Entry 8VUH (electron microscopy, 4.42 A resolution (low resolution: residue-level contacts below are approximate; hydrogen-bond / salt-bridge calls are withheld)); this record covers chains C and D of the 8 polymer chains in the assembly.

[Chain C]
Protein: Glutamate receptor ionotropic, NMDA 1
From: Homo sapiens
UniProt: Q05586 (NMDZ1_HUMAN); the construct lacks a stretch of the UniProt sequence, so the offset changes along the chain: 26-582 = UniProt 26-582; 583-779 = UniProt 602-798; 780-813 = UniProt 808-841
Sequence (816 residues; each row starts with the number of its first residue; a row labelled like 582A-582S holds insertion residues (582A, then the next letters in order)):
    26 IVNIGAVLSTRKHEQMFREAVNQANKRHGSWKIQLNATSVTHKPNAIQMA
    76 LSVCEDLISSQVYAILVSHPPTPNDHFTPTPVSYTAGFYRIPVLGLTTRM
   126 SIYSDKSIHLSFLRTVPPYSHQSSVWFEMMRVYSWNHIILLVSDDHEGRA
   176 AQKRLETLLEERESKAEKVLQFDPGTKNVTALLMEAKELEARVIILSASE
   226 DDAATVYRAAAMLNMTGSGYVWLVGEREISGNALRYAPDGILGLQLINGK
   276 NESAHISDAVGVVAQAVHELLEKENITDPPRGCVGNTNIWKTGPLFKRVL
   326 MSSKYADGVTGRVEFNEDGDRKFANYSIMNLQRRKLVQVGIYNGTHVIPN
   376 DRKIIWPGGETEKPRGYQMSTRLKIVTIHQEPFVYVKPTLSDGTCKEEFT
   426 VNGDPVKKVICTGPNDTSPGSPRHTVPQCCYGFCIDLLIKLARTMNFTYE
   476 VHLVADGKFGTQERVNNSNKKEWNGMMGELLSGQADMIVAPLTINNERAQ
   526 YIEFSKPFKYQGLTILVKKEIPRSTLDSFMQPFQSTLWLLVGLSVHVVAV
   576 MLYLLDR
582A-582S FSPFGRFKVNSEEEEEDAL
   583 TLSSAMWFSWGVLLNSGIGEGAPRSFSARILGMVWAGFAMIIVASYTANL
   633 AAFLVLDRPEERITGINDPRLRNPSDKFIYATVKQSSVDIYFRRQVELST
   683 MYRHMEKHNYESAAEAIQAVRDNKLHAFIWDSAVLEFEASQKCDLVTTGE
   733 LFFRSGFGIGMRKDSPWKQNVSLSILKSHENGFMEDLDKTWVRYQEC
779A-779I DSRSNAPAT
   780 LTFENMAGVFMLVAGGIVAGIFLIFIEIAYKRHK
Not modelled in the structure: 582A-582S, 779A-779I
Cystine bridges: Cys79-Cys308, Cys420-Cys454, Cys436-Cys455, Cys725-Cys779
Construct notes: conflict Arg358 (Asn in Q05586)
Swiss-Prot annotation at these positions:
  - region: Leu584 to Pro605 (Pore-forming)
  - binding site (glycine): Pro516, Thr518, Arg523, Ser669, Asp713
  - glycosylation (N-linked (GlcNAc...) asparagine): Asn61, Asn203, Asn239, Asn276, Asn300, Asn350, Asn368, Asn440, Asn471, Asn491, Asn655, Asn752

[Chain D]
Protein: Glutamate receptor ionotropic, NMDA 2A
From: Homo sapiens
UniProt: Q12879 (NMDE1_HUMAN); the construct lacks a stretch of the UniProt sequence, so the offset changes along the chain: 34-578 = UniProt 34-578; 579-784 = UniProt 599-804; 785-814 = UniProt 812-841
Sequence (808 residues; each row starts with the number of its first residue; a row labelled like 578A-578T holds insertion residues (578A, then the next letters in order)):
    34 LNIAVMLGHSHDVTERELRTLWGPEQAAGLPLDVNVVALLMNRTDPKSLI
    84 THVCDLMSGARIHGLVFGDDTDQEAVAQMLDFISSHTFVPILGIHGGASM
   134 IMADKDPTSTFFQFGASIQQQATVMLKIMQDYDWHVFSLVTTIFPGYREF
   184 ISFVKTTVDNSFVGWDMQNVITLDTSFEDAKTQVQLKKIHSSVILLYCSK
   234 DEAVLILSEARSLGLTGYDFFWIVPSLVSGNTELIPKEFPSGLISVSYDD
   284 WDYSLEARVRDGIGILTTAASSMLEKFSYIPEAKASCYGQMERPEVPMHT
   334 LHPFMVNVTWDGKDLSFTEEGYQVHPRLVVIVLNKDREWEKVGKWENHTL
   384 SLRHAVWPRYKSFSDCEPDDNHLSIVTLEEAPFVIVEDIDPLTETCVRNT
   434 VPCRKFVKINNSTNEGMNVKKCCKGFCIDILKKLSRTVKFTYDLYLVTNG
   484 KHGKKVNNVWNGMIGEVVYQRAVMAVGSLTINEERSEVVDFSVPFVETGI
   534 SVMVSRSNGTVSPSAFLEPFSASVWVMMFVMLLIVSAIAVFVFEY
578A-578T FSPVGYNRCLADGREPGGPS
   579 FTIGKAIWLLWGLVFNNSVPVQNPKGTTSKIMVSVWAFFAVIFLASYTAN
   629 LAAFMIQEEFVDQVTGLSDKKFQRPHDYSPPFRFGTVPNGSTERNIRNNY
   679 PYMHQYMTKFNQKGVEDALVSLKTGKLDAFIYDAAVLNYKAGRDEGCKLV
   729 TIGSGYIFATTGYGIALQKGSPWKRQIDLALLQFVGDGEMEELETLWLTG
   779 ICHNEK
784A-784G NEVMSSQ
   785 LDIDNMAGVFYMLAAAMALSLITFIWEHLF
Not modelled in the structure: 34, 150, 578A-578T, 784A-784G
Cystine bridges: Cys87-Cys320, Cys429-Cys455, Cys436-Cys456, Cys725-Cys780
Construct notes: conflict Cys578I (Asn587 in Q12879), Asp578L (Lys590 in Q12879), Arg578N (Lys592 in Q12879), Glu578O (Ala593 in Q12879), Gly578Q (His595 in Q12879)
Swiss-Prot annotation at these positions:
  - region: Phe579 to Gln600 (Pore-forming)
  - binding site (Zn(2+)): His44, His128, Glu266, Asp282
  - binding site (L-glutamate): Ser511, Thr513, Arg518, Ser669, Thr670, Asp711
  - site: Asn594 (Functional determinant of NMDA receptors)
  - glycosylation (N-linked (GlcNAc...) asparagine): Asn75, Asn340, Asn380, Asn443, Asn444, Asn541, Asn667

[Chain C / chain D interface]
Pairs across the interface (27):
  Ile72(C) with Glu325(D); Pro327(D)
  Leu76(C) with Gln323(D); Met324(D)
  Phe113(C) with Phe115(D)
  Arg489(C) with Phe195(D)
  Asn494(C) with Phe195(D)
  Lys496(C) with Ser194(D); Phe195(D)
  Phe558(C) with Leu785(D)
  Gln559(C) with Leu785(D)
  Leu562(C) with Leu785(D); Asp786(D); Ile787(D); Met790(D)
  Phe590(C) with Val597(D)
  Asn597(C) with Asn594(D); Asn595(D)
  Ser598(C) with Asn595(D)
  Gly599(C) with Asn595(D); Ser596(D); Val597(D)
  Gly601(C) with Val597(D)
  Gly619(C) with Phe593(D)
  Met622(C) with Phe593(D)
  Ala630(C) with Leu629(D)
  Ala634(C) with Met633(D)
Other interface residues (no listed pair), chain C (27 interface residues in all): Thr312, Pro557, Ile600, Met615, Ala618, Ala626, Thr629, Pro651, Val678
Other interface residues (no listed pair), chain D (26 interface residues in all): Lys80, Arg326, Arg431, Asn432, Trp589, Thr626, Ala630, Ile779

[Overview]
27 residues of chain C and 26 residues of chain D are in contact. UniProt lists 5 glycine-binding residues on
chain C; 4 Zn2+-binding residues and 6 L-glutamate-binding residues on chain D.
Here chain C is Glutamate receptor ionotropic, NMDA 1 and chain D is Glutamate receptor ionotropic, NMDA 2A,
both from Homo sapiens. Entry 8VUH (Human GluN1-2A IgG 003-102 splayed conformation) was determined by
electron microscopy together with 8VUJ, 8VUL, 8VUN, 8VUQ, 8VUR, 8VUT, 8VUY and 8VVH from the same study.
